PDB entry 1U9A | X-ray diffraction, 2.00 A resolution | chain A

Chain A:
Protein: Ubiquitin-conjugating enzyme
Source organism: Mus musculus
Notes: EC 6.3.2.19
Reference sequence: P63280 (UBE2I_MOUSE); residues 1-158 here = UniProt positions 1-158
Chain sequence (160 residues; numbered -1 to 158; the number before each row is that of its first residue; numbers below 1 keep their minus sign (Leu-1 is residue -1)):
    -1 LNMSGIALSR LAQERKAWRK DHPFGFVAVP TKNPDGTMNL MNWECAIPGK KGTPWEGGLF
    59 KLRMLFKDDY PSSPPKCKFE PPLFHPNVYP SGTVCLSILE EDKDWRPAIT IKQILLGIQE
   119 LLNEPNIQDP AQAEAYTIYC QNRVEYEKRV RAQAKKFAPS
Curated features (UniProtKB/Swiss-Prot):
  - region: Arg13 to Lys18 (Interaction with SUMO1)
  - active site: Cys93 (Glycyl thioester intermediate)
  - site: Ile4 (Interaction with RANBP2), Val25 (Interaction with RANBP2), Leu57 (Interaction with RANBP2), Asp100, Lys101 (Substrate binding)
  - modified residue: Ser2 (N-acetylserine), Lys65 (N6-acetyllysine), Ser71 (Phosphoserine)
  - cross-link (Glycyl lysine isopeptide (Lys-Gly)): Lys18 (interchain with G-Cter in SUMO2), Lys48 (interchain with G-Cter in SUMO2), Lys49 (interchain with G-Cter in SUMO1), Lys101 (interchain with G-Cter in SUMO2)
Reported in the primary citation:
  - conformationally variable residues (domain motion, order/disorder transition): Pro32 to Met36, Asn121 to Lys146
  - catalytic residues: Asn85, Tyr87, Glu98, Lys101, Asp127 (proposed by the authors, not directly observed)
  - contacts within the chain: Asn85-Cys93 (backbone contact), Asn85-Asn124 (hydrogen bond), Asn85-Asp127 (hydrogen bond)
  - catalytic residues: Cys93 (citing earlier work)

Overview:
Curated annotation (UniProt) lists active-site residue Cys93. The paper reports catalytic residues Asn85,
Tyr87 and Glu98 among others; conformational variability at Pro32 and Asn121.
Chain A is Ubiquitin-conjugating enzyme (Mus musculus); the structure, Human ubiquitin-conjugating enzyme
UBC9, was determined by X-ray diffraction, deposited together with 1U9B.
